PDB entry 4YM5 | X-ray diffraction, 4.00 A resolution (low resolution: residue-level contacts below are approximate; hydrogen-bond / salt-bridge calls are withheld) | chains A and J of the 10 polymer chains in the assembly

Chain A:
Molecule: Histone H3.1
Source organism: Homo sapiens
UniProtKB: P68431 (H31_HUMAN); residues 0-135 here correspond to UniProt positions 1-136 (UniProt number = residue number + 1)
Sequence (139 residues; numbered -3 to 135; the number before each row is that of its first residue; numbers below 1 keep their minus sign (Gly-3 is residue -3)):
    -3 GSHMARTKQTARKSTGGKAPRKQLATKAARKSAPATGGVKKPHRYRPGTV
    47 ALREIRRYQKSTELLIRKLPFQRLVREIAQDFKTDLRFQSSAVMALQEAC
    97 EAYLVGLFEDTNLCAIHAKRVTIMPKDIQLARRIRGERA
Unresolved in the structure: -3 to 37
Construct notes: expression tag (-3 to -1)
Curated features (UniProtKB/Swiss-Prot):
  - modified residue: Arg2 (Asymmetric dimethylarginine), Thr3 (Phosphothreonine), Lys4 (Allysine), Gln5 (5-glutamyl dopamine), Thr6 (Phosphothreonine), Arg8 (Citrulline), Lys9 (N6,N6,N6-trimethyllysine), Ser10 (ADP-ribosylserine), Thr11 (Phosphothreonine), Lys14 (N6-(2-hydroxyisobutyryl)lysine), Arg17 (Asymmetric dimethylarginine), Lys18 (N6-(2-hydroxyisobutyryl)lysine), Lys23 (N6-(2-hydroxyisobutyryl)lysine), Arg26 (Citrulline), Lys27 (N6,N6,N6-trimethyllysine), Ser28 (ADP-ribosylserine), Lys36 (N6,N6,N6-trimethyllysine), Lys37 (N6-methyllysine), Tyr41 (Phosphotyrosine), Lys56 (N6,N6,N6-trimethyllysine) and 8 more in UniProt
  - lipidation: Lys18 (N6-decanoyllysine)

Chain J:
Molecule: 144-nt DNA strand
Sequence (144 nucleotides; numbered 1 to 144; the number before each row is that of its first residue):
     1 ATCAATATCCACCTGCAGATTCTACCAAXGTGTATTTGGAAACTGCTCCA
    51 TCAAAAGGCATGTTCAGCTGGTTCAGCTGAACATGCCTTTTGATGGAGCA
   101 GTTTCCAAATACACAATTGGTAGAATCTGCAGGTGGATATTGAT
Modified residues: T64 ((6-4)photoproduct) at position 29

Chain A / chain J interface:
Contacting residue pairs (26; chain A residue first):
  His39(A) - DC82(J)
  Arg40(A) - DA81(J)
  Arg40(A) - DC82(J)
  Tyr41(A) - DT6(J)
  Tyr41(A) - DA7(J)
  Tyr41(A) - DA81(J)
  Tyr41(A) - DC82(J)
  Arg42(A) - DA81(J)
  Pro43(A) - DA80(J)
  Pro43(A) - DA81(J)
  Gly44(A) - DA80(J)
  Gly44(A) - DA81(J)
  Thr45(A) - DA81(J)
  Val46(A) - DA81(J)
  Val46(A) - DC82(J)
  Ala47(A) - DA81(J)
  Arg49(A) - DA7(J)
  Arg49(A) - DT8(J)
  Arg63(A) - DT89(J)
  Arg63(A) - DT90(J)
  Lys64(A) - DT90(J)
  Leu65(A) - DT90(J)
  Pro66(A) - DT89(J)
  Arg69(A) - DT89(J)
  Arg83(A) - DG98(J)
  Arg83(A) - DC99(J)
Interface residues without a listed pair, chain A (20 interface residues in all): Pro38, Lys56, Asp81, Lys115
Interface residues without a listed pair, chain J (14 interface residues in all): DA5, DC9, DG70, DA83

Summary:
20 residues of chain A and 14 residues of chain J are in contact.
Here chain A is Histone H3.1 (Homo sapiens) and chain J is a 144-nt DNA strand. Entry 4YM5 (Crystal structure
of the human nucleosome containing 6-4PP (inside)) was determined by X-ray diffraction, deposited together
with 4YM6.
